Entry 5MZV (X-ray diffraction, 2.80 A resolution); this record covers chains A and D of the 4 polymer chains in the assembly.

[Chain A]
Name: Interleukin-12 subunit beta
Source organism: Homo sapiens
UniProtKB: P29460 (IL12B_HUMAN); residue numbers follow UniProt; this construct covers 1-328
Chain sequence (328 residues; numbered 1 to 328; the number before each row is that of its first residue):
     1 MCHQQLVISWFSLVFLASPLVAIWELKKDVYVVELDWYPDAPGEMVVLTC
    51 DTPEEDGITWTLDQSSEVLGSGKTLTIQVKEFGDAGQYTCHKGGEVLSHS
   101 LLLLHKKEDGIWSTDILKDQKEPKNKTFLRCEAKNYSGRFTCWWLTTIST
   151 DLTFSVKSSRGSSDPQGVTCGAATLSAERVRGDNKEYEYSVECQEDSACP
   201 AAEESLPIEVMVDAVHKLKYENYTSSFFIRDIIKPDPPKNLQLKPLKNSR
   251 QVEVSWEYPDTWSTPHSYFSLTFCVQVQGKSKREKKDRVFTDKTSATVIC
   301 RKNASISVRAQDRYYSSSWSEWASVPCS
Not modelled in the structure: 1-22, 281-282, 328
Cystine bridges: Cys50-Cys90, Cys131-Cys142, Cys170-Cys193, Cys300-Cys327
Glycans and other covalent adducts: glycan linked to Asn222
Metal / ion sites: Na+: Asp84 (shared with 1 residue of chain C)
Curated features (UniProtKB/Swiss-Prot):
  - glycosylation: Asn135 (N-linked (GlcNAc...) asparagine), Asn222 (N-linked (GlcNAc...) asparagine), Trp319 (C-linked (Man) tryptophan)

[Chain D]
Name: Nanobody 22E11
Source organism: Lama glama
Notes: antibody fragment or engineered binder
Chain sequence (156 residues; row label = number of the first residue in the row; numbers below 1 keep their minus sign (Met-21 is residue -21)):
   -21 MKYLLPTAAAGLLLLAAQPAMAEVQLVESGGGLVQAGGSLRLSCAASGRT
    29 FSWSAVGWFRQAPGKEREFVAAIRWSGGSPYYADSVKDRFTISRDNAKNT
    79 VYLQMNSLRPEDTAVYLCGETSLFPTSRGSHYDTWGQGTQVTVSSGSGWS
   129 HPQFEK
Not modelled in the structure: -21 to 0, 124-134
Cystine bridges: Cys22-Cys96

[How chain A and chain D interact]
Contacting residue pairs (39; chain A residue first):
  Trp37(A) - Arg52(D)
  Trp37(A) - Ser57(D)
  Trp37(A) - Pro58(D)
  Trp37(A) - Tyr59(D)  hydrophobic
  Trp37(A) - Phe102(D)  hydrophobic
  Trp37(A) - Pro103(D)
  Pro39(A) - Ser57(D)
  Asp40(A) - Lys65(D)  salt bridge
  Leu62(A) - Arg106(D)
  Asp63(A) - Arg106(D)  salt bridge
  Glu81(A) - Tyr59(D)  hydrogen bond
  Glu81(A) - Pro103(D)
  Glu81(A) - Thr104(D)
  Glu81(A) - Ser105(D)  hydrogen bond (side chain-backbone)
  Phe82(A) - Leu101(D)
  Phe82(A) - Phe102(D)
  Phe82(A) - Pro103(D)  hydrogen bond (backbone-backbone)
  Phe82(A) - His109(D)
  Gly83(A) - Thr104(D)
  Gly83(A) - Arg106(D)  hydrogen bond (backbone-side chain)
  Gly83(A) - His109(D)
  Ala85(A) - Arg106(D)  hydrogen bond (backbone-side chain)
  Lys106(A) - Phe102(D)
  Lys106(A) - Pro103(D)
  Glu108(A) - Arg52(D)  salt bridge
  Asp115(A) - Trp31(D)
  Lys118(A) - Ser30(D)  hydrogen bond
  Lys118(A) - Trp31(D)
  Thr147(A) - Phe29(D)
  Thr147(A) - Trp31(D)
  Ile148(A) - Phe29(D)  hydrophobic
  Ile148(A) - Trp31(D)  hydrophobic
  Asn184(A) - Thr28(D)
  His216(A) - Ser100(D)
  Lys217(A) - Ser100(D)
  Lys217(A) - Asp111(D)  salt bridge
  Leu218(A) - His109(D)
  Lys219(A) - Trp31(D)
  Lys219(A) - Ser100(D)  hydrogen bond (side chain-backbone)
Also at the interface, not in a pair above, chain D (19 interface residues in all): Arg27

[Overview]
The interface between chain A and chain D involves 20 residues on one side and 19 on the other, with 7
hydrogen bonds and 4 salt bridges. Among the polar pairs are Asp40(A)-Lys65(D), Asp63(A)-Arg106(D) and
Glu108(A)-Arg52(D).
Chain A is Interleukin-12 subunit beta (Homo sapiens) and chain D is Nanobody 22E11 (Lama glama); the
structure, IL-23:IL-23R:Nb22E11 complex, was determined by X-ray diffraction together with 5MXA from the same
study.
